PDB entry 4AAE | X-ray diffraction, 2.60 A resolution | chains B and G of the 4 polymer chains in the assembly

Chain B:
Protein: DNA endonuclease I-crei
From: Chlamydomonas reinhardtii
Notes: EC 3.1.-.-
UniProt: P05725 (DNE1_CHLRE); residue numbers follow UniProt; this construct covers 2-154
Amino-acid sequence (153 residues; numbered 2 to 154; the number before each row is that of its first residue):
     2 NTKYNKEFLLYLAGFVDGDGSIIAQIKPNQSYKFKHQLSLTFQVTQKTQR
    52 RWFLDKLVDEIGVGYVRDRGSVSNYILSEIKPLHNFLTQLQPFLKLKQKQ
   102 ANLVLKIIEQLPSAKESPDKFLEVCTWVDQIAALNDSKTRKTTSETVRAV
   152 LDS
Sequence notes: engineered mutation Asn-75 (Asp in P05725)
Swiss-Prot annotation at these positions:
  - region (Interaction with DNA): Gln-26 to Gln-38, Gln-44 to Gln-47, Arg-68 to Arg-70, Ser-138 to Thr-143
  - binding site (Mg(2+)): Gly-19, Asp-20
  - mutagenesis: Asp-20 (D20A/L/N: Loss of catalytic activity. Reduced affinity for DNA), Gln-26 (Q26A/C: Alters the specificity of the endonuclease), Tyr-33 (Y33C/H/R: Alters the specificity of the endonuclease), Gln-44 (Q44A/C/T/V/W: Alters the specificity of the endonuclease), Gln-47 (Q47A/E/M: Loss of catalytic activity; Q47N: Strongly reduced affinity for DNA. No effect on catalytic activity), Arg-68 (R68A: Loss of activity), Lys-98 (K98A: Strongly reduced affinity for DNA. Increased catalytic activity; K98R: Strongly reduced affinity for DNA. No effect on catalytic activity), Ser-138 (S138A: Reduced affinity for DNA. No effect on catalytic activity. Reduced cleavage; when associated with M-139), Lys-139 (K139M: Reduced affinity for DNA. No effect on catalytic activity. Reduced cleavage; when associated with A-138), Lys-142 (K142G: Reduced affinity for DNA. No effect on catalytic activity. Reduced cleavage; when associated with G-143), Thr-143 (T143G: Reduced affinity for DNA. No effect on catalytic activity. Reduced cleavage; when associated with G-142)

Chain G:
Molecule: 24-nt DNA strand
Sequence (24 nucleotides; numbered 601 to 624; the number before each row is that of its first residue):
   601 TCAAAACGTCCGCTGACGTTTTGA

How chain B and chain G interact:
Residue-residue contacts - 30 pairs, chain B then chain G:
  Ser-22(B) / DG615(G)  sugar contact
  Ser-22(B) / DA616(G)  hydrogen bond to the phosphate
  Ile-24(B) / DA616(G)  base contact
  Ile-24(B) / DC617(G)  phosphate contact
  Gln-26(B) / DC617(G)  sugar contact
  Gln-26(B) / DG618(G)  base contact
  Lys-28(B) / DT619(G)  hydrogen bond to the base
  Pro-29(B) / DT619(G)  phosphate contact
  Pro-29(B) / DT620(G)  base contact
  Asn-30(B) / DT621(G)  hydrogen bond to the base
  Gln-44(B) / DA616(G)  hydrogen bond to the base
  Thr-46(B) / DT614(G)  sugar contact
  Thr-46(B) / DG615(G)  hydrogen bond to the phosphate
  Lys-48(B) / DC613(G)  salt bridge to the phosphate
  Lys-48(B) / DT614(G)  salt bridge to the phosphate
  Arg-70(B) / DA616(G)  base contact
  Ser-72(B) / DC613(G)  sugar contact
  Val-73(B) / DT614(G)  phosphate contact
  Ala-133(B) / DC617(G)  phosphate contact
  Asn-136(B) / DA616(G)  phosphate contact
  Asn-136(B) / DC617(G)  hydrogen bond to the phosphate
  Asp-137(B) / DA616(G)  hydrogen bond to the phosphate
  Ser-138(B) / DA616(G)  phosphate contact
  Ser-138(B) / DC617(G)  hydrogen bond to the phosphate
  Thr-140(B) / DC617(G)  sugar contact
  Thr-140(B) / DG618(G)  sugar contact
  Arg-141(B) / DC617(G)  phosphate contact
  Arg-141(B) / DG618(G)  phosphate contact
  Lys-142(B) / DG618(G)  hydrogen bond to the phosphate
  Thr-143(B) / DG618(G)  hydrogen bond to the phosphate
Interface residues without a listed pair, chain B (23 interface residues in all): Asp-20, Ala-25, Gln-38
Interface residues without a listed pair, chain G (10 interface residues in all): DG612

Summary:
23 residues of chain B and 10 residues of chain G are in contact; the contacts include 10 hydrogen bonds and 2
salt bridges. Polar pairs include Lys-28(B)/DT619(G), Asn-30(B)/DT621(G) and Gln-44(B)/DA616(G).
Chain B is DNA endonuclease I-crei (Chlamydomonas reinhardtii) and chain G is a 24-nt DNA strand; the
structure, Crystal structure of the mutant D75N I-CreI in complex with an altered target (The four central
..., was determined by X-ray diffraction, deposited together with 4AAB, 4AAD, 4AAF and 4AAG.
